PDB entry 6XLK | electron microscopy, 3.30 A resolution | chains T and G of the 4 polymer chains in the assembly

# Chain T
Molecule: synthetic template strand DNA
Sequence (54 nucleotides; numbered 1 to 54; the number before each row is that of its first residue):
     1 CGCCGCGTCAGACTCGTAGGAATCTAAACCCTCCCCTTAGGGGAGGGTCA
    51 AGGC
Not modelled in the structure: 1-26, 50-54

# Chain G
Molecule: MerR family transcriptional regulator EcmrR
From: Escherichia coli
Amino-acid sequence (268 residues; each row starts with the number of its first residue):
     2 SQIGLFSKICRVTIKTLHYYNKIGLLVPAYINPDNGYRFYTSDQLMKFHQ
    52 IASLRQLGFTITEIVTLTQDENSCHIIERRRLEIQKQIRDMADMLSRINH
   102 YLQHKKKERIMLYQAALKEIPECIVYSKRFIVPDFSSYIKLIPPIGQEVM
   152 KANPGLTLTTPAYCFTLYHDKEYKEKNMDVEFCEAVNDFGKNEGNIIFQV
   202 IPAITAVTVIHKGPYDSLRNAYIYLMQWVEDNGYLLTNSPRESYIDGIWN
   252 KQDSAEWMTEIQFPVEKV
Ligand contacts:
  - tetraphenylantimonium ion (118): Tyr127, Ile140, Ile143, Pro144, Gly147, Leu159, Ala163, Cys165, Phe183, Glu185, Tyr245, Ile249, Trp250
  - chapso (1N7): Tyr169, Asp171, Lys172, Glu173, Tyr174, Lys175, Glu176, Met179, Arg220, Tyr223, Met227, Leu237, Pro241, Glu243, Phe264

# How chain T and chain G interact
Contacting residue pairs (16):
  DC29(T) - Gln3(G)  phosphate contact
  DC29(T) - Tyr38(G)  base contact
  DC30(T) - Gln3(G)  phosphate contact
  DC30(T) - Ile4(G)  hydrogen bond to the phosphate
  DC30(T) - Gly5(G)  hydrogen bond to the phosphate
  DC30(T) - Ile15(G)  phosphate contact
  DC30(T) - Tyr38(G)  sugar contact
  DC31(T) - Ile4(G)  phosphate contact
  DC31(T) - His19(G)  salt bridge to the phosphate
  DC31(T) - Asn36(G)  sugar contact
  DC31(T) - Gly37(G)  sugar contact
  DC31(T) - Tyr38(G)  sugar contact
  DC31(T) - Arg39(G)  salt bridge to the phosphate
  DT32(T) - His19(G)  base contact
  DT32(T) - Arg39(G)  salt bridge to the phosphate
  DC33(T) - Lys16(G)  base contact

# Overview
The interface between chain T and chain G involves 5 residues on one side and 10 on the other; the contacts
include 2 hydrogen bonds and 3 salt bridges. Among the polar pairs are DC30(T)-Ile4(G), DC30(T)-Gly5(G) and
DC31(T)-His19(G).
Here chain T is synthetic template strand DNA and chain G is MerR family transcriptional regulator EcmrR
(Escherichia coli). Entry 6XLK (Cryo-EM structure of EcmrR-DNA complex in EcmrR-RPitc-4nt) was determined by
electron microscopy, deposited together with 6XL5, 6XL6, 6XL9, 6XLA, 6XLJ, 6XLL, 6XLM and 6XLN.
